PDB entry 7PE7 | electron microscopy, 3.41 A resolution | chains B and J of the 10 polymer chains in the assembly

Chain B:
Name: Serine/threonine-protein kinase mTOR
Source organism: Homo sapiens
Notes: EC 2.7.11.1
UniProt: P42345 (MTOR_HUMAN); numbering as in UniProt; present here: 1-246, 259-2549
Sequence (2571 residues; each row starts with the number of its first residue; note: 12 numbers in that range are skipped by the numbering (no residue carries them; nothing is unmodelled there); a row labelled like 246A-246Z holds insertion residues (246A, then the next letters in order)):
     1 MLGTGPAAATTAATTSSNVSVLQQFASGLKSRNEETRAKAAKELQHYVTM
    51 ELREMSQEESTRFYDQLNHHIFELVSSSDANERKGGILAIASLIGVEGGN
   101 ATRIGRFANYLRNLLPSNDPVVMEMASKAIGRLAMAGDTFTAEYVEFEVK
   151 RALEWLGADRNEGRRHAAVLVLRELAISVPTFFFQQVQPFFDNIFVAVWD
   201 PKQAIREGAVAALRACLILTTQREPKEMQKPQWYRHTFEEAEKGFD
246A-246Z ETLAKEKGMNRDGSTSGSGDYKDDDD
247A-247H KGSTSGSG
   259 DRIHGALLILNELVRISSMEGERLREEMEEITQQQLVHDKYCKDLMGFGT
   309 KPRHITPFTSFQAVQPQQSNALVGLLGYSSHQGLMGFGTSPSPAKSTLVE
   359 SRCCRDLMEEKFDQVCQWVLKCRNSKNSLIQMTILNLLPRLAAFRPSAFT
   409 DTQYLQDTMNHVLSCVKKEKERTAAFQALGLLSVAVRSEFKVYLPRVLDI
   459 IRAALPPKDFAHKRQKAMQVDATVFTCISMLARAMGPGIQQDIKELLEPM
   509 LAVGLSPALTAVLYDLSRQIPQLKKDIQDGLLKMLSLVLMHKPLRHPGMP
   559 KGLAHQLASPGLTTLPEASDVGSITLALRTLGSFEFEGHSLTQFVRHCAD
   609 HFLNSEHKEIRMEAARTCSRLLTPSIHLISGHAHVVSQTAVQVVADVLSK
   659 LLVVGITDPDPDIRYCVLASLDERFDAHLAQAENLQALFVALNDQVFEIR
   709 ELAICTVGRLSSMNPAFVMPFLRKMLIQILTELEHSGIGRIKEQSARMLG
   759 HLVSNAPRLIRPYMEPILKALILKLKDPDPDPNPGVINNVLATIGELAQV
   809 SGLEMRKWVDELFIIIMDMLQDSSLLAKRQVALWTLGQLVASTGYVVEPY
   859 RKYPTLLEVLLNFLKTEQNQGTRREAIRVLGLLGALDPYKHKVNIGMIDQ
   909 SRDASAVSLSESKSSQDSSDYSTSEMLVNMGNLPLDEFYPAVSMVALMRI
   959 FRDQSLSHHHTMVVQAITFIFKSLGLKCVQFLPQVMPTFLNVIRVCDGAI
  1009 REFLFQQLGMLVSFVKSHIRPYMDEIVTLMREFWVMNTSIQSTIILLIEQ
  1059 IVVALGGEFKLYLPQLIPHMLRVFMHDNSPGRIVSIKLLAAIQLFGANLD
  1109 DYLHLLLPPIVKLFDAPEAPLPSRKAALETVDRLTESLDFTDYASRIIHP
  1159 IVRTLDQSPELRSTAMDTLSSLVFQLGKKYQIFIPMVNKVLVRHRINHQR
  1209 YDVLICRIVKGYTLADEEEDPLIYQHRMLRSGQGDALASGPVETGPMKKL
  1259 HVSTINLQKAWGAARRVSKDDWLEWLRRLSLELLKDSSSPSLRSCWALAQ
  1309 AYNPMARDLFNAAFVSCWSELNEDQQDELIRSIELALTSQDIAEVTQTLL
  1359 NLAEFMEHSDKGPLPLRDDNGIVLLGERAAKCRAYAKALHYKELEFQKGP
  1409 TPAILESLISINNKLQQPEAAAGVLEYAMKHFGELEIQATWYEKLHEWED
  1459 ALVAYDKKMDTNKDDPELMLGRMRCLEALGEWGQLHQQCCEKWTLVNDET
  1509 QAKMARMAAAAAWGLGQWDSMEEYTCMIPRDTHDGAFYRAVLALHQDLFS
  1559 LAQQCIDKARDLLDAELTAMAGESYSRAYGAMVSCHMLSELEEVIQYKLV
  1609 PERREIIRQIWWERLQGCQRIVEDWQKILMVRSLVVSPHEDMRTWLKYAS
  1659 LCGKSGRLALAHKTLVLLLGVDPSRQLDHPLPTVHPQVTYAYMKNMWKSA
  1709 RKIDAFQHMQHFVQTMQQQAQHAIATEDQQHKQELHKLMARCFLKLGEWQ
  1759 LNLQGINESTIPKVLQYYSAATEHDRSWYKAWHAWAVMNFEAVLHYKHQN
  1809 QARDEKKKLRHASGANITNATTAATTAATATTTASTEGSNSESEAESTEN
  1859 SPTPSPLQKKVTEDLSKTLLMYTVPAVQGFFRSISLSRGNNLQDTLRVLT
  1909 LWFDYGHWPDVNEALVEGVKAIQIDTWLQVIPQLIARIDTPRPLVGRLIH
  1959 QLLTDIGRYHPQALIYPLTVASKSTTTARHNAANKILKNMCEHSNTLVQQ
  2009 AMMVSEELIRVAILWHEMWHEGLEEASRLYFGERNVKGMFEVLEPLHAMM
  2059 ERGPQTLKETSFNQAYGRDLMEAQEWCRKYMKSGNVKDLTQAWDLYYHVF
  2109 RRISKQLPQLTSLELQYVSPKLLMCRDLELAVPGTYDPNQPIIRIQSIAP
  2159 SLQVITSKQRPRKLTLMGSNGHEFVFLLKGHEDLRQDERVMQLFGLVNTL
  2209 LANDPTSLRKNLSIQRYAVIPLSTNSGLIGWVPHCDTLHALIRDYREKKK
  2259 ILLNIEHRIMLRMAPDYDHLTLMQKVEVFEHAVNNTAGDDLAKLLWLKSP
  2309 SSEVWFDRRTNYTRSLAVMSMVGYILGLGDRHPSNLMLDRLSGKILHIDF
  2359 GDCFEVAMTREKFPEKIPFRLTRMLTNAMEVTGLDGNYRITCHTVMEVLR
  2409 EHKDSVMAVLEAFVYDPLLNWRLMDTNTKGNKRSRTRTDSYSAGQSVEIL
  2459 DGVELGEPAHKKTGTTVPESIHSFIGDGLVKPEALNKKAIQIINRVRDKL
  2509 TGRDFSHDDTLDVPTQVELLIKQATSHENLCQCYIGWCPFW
Not modelled in the structure: 1-16, 31-36, 54-59, 75-81, 157-161, 224-232, 246A-246Z, 247A-247H, 290-303, 318-355, 381-385, 405-409, 467-477, 492-496, 550-579, 596-598, 634-643, 787-790, 904-928, 1239-1262, 1811-1872, 2434-2491
Differences from the reference sequence: insertion (246M-246Z, 247A-247H)
Curated features (UniProtKB/Swiss-Prot):
  - region: Val-2162 to Arg-2168 (G-loop), Lys-2258 to Gly-2296 (Interaction with MLST8), Gly-2335 to Asn-2343 (Catalytic loop), His-2355 to Thr-2380 (Activation loop)
  - binding site (1D-myo-inositol hexakisphosphate): Lys-1662, Lys-1702, Arg-1749
  - binding site (ATP): Ser-2165, Gln-2167, Leu-2185, Lys-2187, Glu-2190, Tyr-2225, Gly-2238, Trp-2239, Val-2240, Thr-2245, Met-2345, Ile-2356
  - binding site (Mg(2+)): Asn-2343, Asp-2357
  - modified residue: Met-1 (N-acetylmethionine), Ser-567 (Phosphoserine), Thr-1162 (Phosphothreonine), Lys-1218 (N6-acetyllysine), Ser-1261 (Phosphoserine), Ser-2159 (Phosphoserine), Thr-2164 (Phosphothreonine), Thr-2173 (Phosphothreonine), Thr-2446 (Phosphothreonine), Ser-2448 (Phosphoserine), Ser-2478 (Phosphoserine), Ser-2481 (Phosphoserine)
  - cross-link: Lys-2066 (Glycyl lysine isopeptide (Lys-Gly) (interchain with G-Cter in ubiquitin))
  - natural variant: Ala-8 (A8S: In a lung large cell carcinoma sample), Met-135 (M135T: In a metastatic melanoma sample), Arg-624 (R624H: In FCORD2; uncertain significance), Asp-1376 (D1376E: Found in a patient with focal epilepsy; uncertain significance), Tyr-1450 (Y1450D: In FCORD2), Trp-1456 (W1456G: In FCORD2), Ala-1459 (A1459D: In FCORD2; A1459S: In FCORD2; uncertain significance), Leu-1460 (L1460P: In FCORD2), Cys-1483 (C1483R: In FCORD2), Trp-1490 (W1490R: In SKS), Met-1595 (M1595I: In SKS), Arg-1709 (R1709H: In FCORD2; uncertain significance), 13 further natural variant entries in UniProt
  - mutagenesis: Lys-2066 (K2066R: Complete loss ubiquitination by the SCF(FBXO22) complex), Ser-2159 (S2159A: Reduces mTORC1-associated S-2481 autophosphorylation; when associated with A-2164. Reduced activity of the mTORC1 complex; S2159D: Mimics phosphorylation ...), Thr-2164 (T2164A: Reduces mTORC1-associated S-2481 autophosphorylation; when associated with A-2159; T2164E: Stronger phosphorylation of RPS6KB1; when associated with D-2159), Thr-2173 (T2173A: Increased mTOR kinase activity), His-2340 (H2340A: Barely detectable kinase activity), Asp-2357 (D2357E: Kinase-dead mutant, loss of interaction with TM4SF5 and loss of lysosome membrane localization; when associated with I-2364), Val-2364 (V2364I: Kinase-dead mutant, loss of interaction with TM4SF5 and loss of lysosome membrane localization; when associated with E-2357)
Residues lining bound ligands: inositol hexakisphosphate (IHP): Arg-1628, Lys-1655, Ser-1658, Lys-1662, Tyr-1698, Lys-1702, Arg-1749, Trp-1786, Lys-1788

Chain J:
Name: DEP domain-containing mTOR-interacting protein
Source organism: Homo sapiens
UniProt: Q8TB45 (DPTOR_HUMAN); numbering as in UniProt (aligned over 1-409)
Sequence (409 residues; each row starts with the number of its first residue):
     1 MEEGGSTGSAGSDSSTSGSGGAQQRELERMAEVLVTGEQLRLRLHEEKVI
    51 KDRRHHLKTYPNCFVAKELIDWLIEHKEASDRETAIKLMQKLADRGIIHH
   101 VCDEHKEFKDVKLFYRFRKDDGTFPLDNEVKAFMRGQRLYEKLMSPENTL
   151 LQPREEEGVKYERTFMASEFLDWLVQEGEATTRKEAEQLCHRLMEHGIIQ
   201 HVSSKHPFVDSNLLYQFRMNFRRRRRLMELLNEKSPSSQETHDSPFCLRK
   251 QSHDNRKSTSFMSVSPSKEIKIVSAVRRSSMSSCGSSGYFSSSPTLSSSP
   301 PVLCNPKSVLKRPVTSEELLTPGAPYARKTFTIVGDAVGWGFVVRGSKPC
   351 HIQAVDPSGPAAAAGMKVCQFVVSVNGLNVLHVDYRTVNNLILTGPRTIV
   401 MEVMEELEC
Not modelled in the structure: 1-303
Differences from the reference sequence: variant Ser-204 (Asn in Q8TB45), Asn-389 (Ser in Q8TB45)
Curated features (UniProtKB/Swiss-Prot):
  - motif: Phe-217 to Ser-235 (DDEX motif), Ser-286 to Ser-291 (BetaTrCP degron motif)
  - modified residue: Met-1 (N-acetylmethionine), Ser-235 (Phosphoserine), Thr-241 (Phosphothreonine), Ser-244 (Phosphoserine), Ser-258 (Phosphoserine), Thr-259 (Phosphothreonine), Ser-263 (Phosphoserine), Ser-265 (Phosphoserine), Ser-280 (Phosphoserine), Ser-282 (Phosphoserine), Ser-283 (Phosphoserine), Ser-286 (Phosphoserine), Ser-287 (Phosphoserine), Tyr-289 (Phosphotyrosine), Ser-291 (Phosphoserine), Ser-293 (Phosphoserine), Thr-295 (Phosphothreonine), Ser-297 (Phosphoserine), Ser-298 (Phosphoserine), Ser-299 (Phosphoserine)
  - natural variant: Asn-389 (S389N: this construct carries the variant)
  - mutagenesis: Arg-53 (R53A: Decreased phosphatidic acid-binding), Arg-54 (R54A: Decreased phosphatidic acid-binding), Lys-58 (K58A: Decreased phosphatidic acid-binding), Arg-225 (R225A: Decreased phosphatidic acid-binding), Leu-231 (L231D: Decreased phosphatidic acid-binding), Ser-235 (S235A: Decreased phosphorylation, leading to impaired deubiquitination by USP7; S235D: Mimics phosphorylation, leading to slightly increased stability), Thr-241 (T241A: In mutant 13A; abolished phosphorylation, leading to promote interaction with MTOR without affecting ability to bind phosphatidic acid ...), Ser-244 (S244A: In mutant 13A; abolished phosphorylation, leading to promote interaction with MTOR without affecting ability to bind phosphatidic acid ...), Ser-258 (S258A: In mutant 13A; abolished phosphorylation, leading to promote interaction with MTOR without affecting ability to bind phosphatidic acid ...), Thr-259 (T259A: In mutant 13A; abolished phosphorylation, leading to promote interaction with MTOR without affecting ability to bind phosphatidic acid ...), Ser-263 (S263A: In mutant 13A; abolished phosphorylation, leading to promote interaction with MTOR without affecting ability to bind phosphatidic acid ...), Ser-265 (S265A: In mutant 13A; abolished phosphorylation, leading to promote interaction with MTOR without affecting ability to bind phosphatidic acid ...), 13 further mutagenesis entries in UniProt

Chain B / chain J interface:
Pairs across the interface - 35 pairs, chain B then chain J:
  Met-304(B) with Pro-396(J), hydrophobic; Arg-397(J); Thr-398(J)
  Gly-305(B) with Arg-397(J)
  Phe-306(B) with Trp-340(J), hydrophobic; Arg-397(J)
  Cys-1498(B) with Cys-304(J), hydrogen bond (side chain-backbone); Lys-307(J)
  Gln-1525(B) with Asn-305(J), hydrogen bond
  Asp-1527(B) with Arg-345(J), salt bridge; Tyr-385(J), hydrogen bond
  Ser-1528(B) with Lys-307(J)
  Glu-1530(B) with Val-343(J); Arg-345(J)
  Glu-1531(B) with Lys-307(J), salt bridge; Gln-353(J), hydrogen bond
  Tyr-1532(B) with Lys-307(J)
  Cys-1534(B) with Ala-354(J), hydrophobic; Asp-356(J)
  Met-1535(B) with Ala-354(J), hydrophobic
  Arg-1538(B) with Asp-336(J), salt bridge; Val-338(J); Gly-339(J); Gly-341(J); Asp-356(J), salt bridge; Ser-358(J); Gly-359(J)
  Arg-1547(B) with Val-338(J); Asp-356(J), salt bridge
  Gln-1554(B) with Leu-393(J)
  Leu-1556(B) with Leu-393(J), hydrophobic
  Gln-1562(B) with Ala-337(J); Arg-397(J)
  Cys-1563(B) with Val-338(J), hydrophobic
  Lys-1566(B) with Val-338(J)
Interface residues without a listed pair, chain B (23 interface residues in all): His-1494, Trp-1501, Ile-1536, Leu-1559
Interface residues without a listed pair, chain J (23 interface residues in all): Pro-360, Arg-386

Overview:
Chain B and chain J each contribute 23 residues to their interface, with 4 hydrogen bonds and 5 salt bridges.
Polar pairs include Asp-1527(B)/Arg-345(J), Glu-1531(B)/Lys-307(J) and Arg-1538(B)/Asp-336(J). Chain B binds
inositol hexakisphosphate.
Here chain B is Serine/threonine-protein kinase mTOR and chain J is DEP domain-containing mTOR-interacting
protein, both from Homo sapiens. Entry 7PE7 (cryo-EM structure of DEPTOR bound to human mTOR complex 2,
overall refinement) was determined by electron microscopy, deposited together with 7PE8, 7PE9, 7PEA, 7PEB and
7PEC.
